PDB entry 7CD6 | X-ray diffraction, 2.70 A resolution | chains A and B

Chain A:
Molecule: DNA-(apurinic or apyrimidinic site) endonuclease
Organism: Mus musculus
Notes: EC 3.1.-.-; engineered mutation(s): deletion of 30 amino acids on the N-terminus
Reference sequence: P28352 (APEX1_MOUSE); residue numbers follow UniProt; this construct covers 31-317
Chain sequence (308 residues; row label = number of the first residue in the row):
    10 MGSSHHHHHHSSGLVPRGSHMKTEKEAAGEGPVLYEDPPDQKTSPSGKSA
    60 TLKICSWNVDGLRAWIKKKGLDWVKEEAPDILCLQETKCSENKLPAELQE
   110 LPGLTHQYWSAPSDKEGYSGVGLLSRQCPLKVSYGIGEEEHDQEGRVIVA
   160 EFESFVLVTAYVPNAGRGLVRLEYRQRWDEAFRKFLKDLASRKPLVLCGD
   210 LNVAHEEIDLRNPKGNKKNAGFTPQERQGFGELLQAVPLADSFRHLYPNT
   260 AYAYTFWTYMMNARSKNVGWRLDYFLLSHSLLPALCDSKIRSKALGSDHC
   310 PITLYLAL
Disordered / not traced: 10-40
Sequence notes: initiating methionine (10); expression tag (11-30)
UniProt features mapped onto this chain:
  - region: His-288 to Leu-317 (Mitochondrial targeting sequence (MTS))
  - motif: Ile-63 to Gly-79 (Nuclear export signal (NES))
  - active site: Tyr-170, Asp-209 (Proton donor/acceptor)
  - binding site (Mg(2+)): Asp-69, Glu-95, Asp-209, Asn-211, Asp-307
  - site: Asn-211 (Important for substrate recognition), Asp-282 (Important for catalytic activity), His-308 (Interaction with DNA substrate)
  - modified residue: Lys-31 (N6-acetyllysine), Lys-34 (N6-acetyllysine), Ser-53 (Phosphoserine), Cys-64 (S-nitrosocysteine), Cys-92 (S-nitrosocysteine), Lys-196 (N6-acetyllysine), Thr-232 (Phosphothreonine), Cys-309 (S-nitrosocysteine)
Disulfides: Cys-137 forms a disulfide with the same residue of a neighbouring copy of this chain
What the authors report for this chain:
  - binding site for the 9-nt DNA strand (chain B): Arg-176
  - contacts within the chain: Arg-176/Met-269
  - mutagenesis - E95A, H308A: decreased catalytic activity
  - mutagenesis - R176A/M269A: decreased binding to matched 1-nt gapped dsDNA
  - mutagenesis - R176A/M269A: increased catalytic activity on matched dsDNA substrates

Chain B:
Molecule: 9-nt DNA strand
Sequence (9 nucleotides; each row starts with the number of its first residue):
     1 GCGTAATAC

Chain A / chain B interface:
Pairs across the interface - 4 pairs, chain A then chain B:
  Tyr-127(A) / DA8(B)  phosphate contact
  Tyr-127(A) / DC9(B)  hydrogen bond to the phosphate
  Asn-173(A) / DC9(B)  hydrogen bond to the phosphate
  Arg-176(A) / DC9(B)  base contact
Interface residues without a listed pair, chain A (6 interface residues in all): Glu-95, Tyr-170, Gly-175

Summary:
6 residues of chain A face 2 of chain B across their interface, with 2 hydrogen bonds. Polar contacts include
Tyr-127(A)/DC9(B) and Asn-173(A)/DC9(B). The paper reports a binding site for the 9-nt DNA strand (chain B) at
Arg-176(A); E95A and H308A of chain A reduce catalytic activity.
Here chain A is DNA-(apurinic or apyrimidinic site) endonuclease (Mus musculus) and chain B is a 9-nt DNA
strand. Entry 7CD6 (mAPE1-recessed dsDNA product complex) was determined by X-ray diffraction together with
7CD5 from the same study.
